Entry 7VTN (electron microscopy, 3.38 A resolution); this record covers chains A and B of the 3 polymer chains in the assembly.

[Chain A]
Name: Cas13bt3
From: Planctomycetes bacterium
UniProt: A0A660UUL5 (A0A660UUL5_9BACT); residues 1-775 here = UniProt positions 1-775
Chain sequence (777 residues; row label = number of the first residue in the row; numbers below 1 keep their minus sign (Gly-1 is residue -1)):
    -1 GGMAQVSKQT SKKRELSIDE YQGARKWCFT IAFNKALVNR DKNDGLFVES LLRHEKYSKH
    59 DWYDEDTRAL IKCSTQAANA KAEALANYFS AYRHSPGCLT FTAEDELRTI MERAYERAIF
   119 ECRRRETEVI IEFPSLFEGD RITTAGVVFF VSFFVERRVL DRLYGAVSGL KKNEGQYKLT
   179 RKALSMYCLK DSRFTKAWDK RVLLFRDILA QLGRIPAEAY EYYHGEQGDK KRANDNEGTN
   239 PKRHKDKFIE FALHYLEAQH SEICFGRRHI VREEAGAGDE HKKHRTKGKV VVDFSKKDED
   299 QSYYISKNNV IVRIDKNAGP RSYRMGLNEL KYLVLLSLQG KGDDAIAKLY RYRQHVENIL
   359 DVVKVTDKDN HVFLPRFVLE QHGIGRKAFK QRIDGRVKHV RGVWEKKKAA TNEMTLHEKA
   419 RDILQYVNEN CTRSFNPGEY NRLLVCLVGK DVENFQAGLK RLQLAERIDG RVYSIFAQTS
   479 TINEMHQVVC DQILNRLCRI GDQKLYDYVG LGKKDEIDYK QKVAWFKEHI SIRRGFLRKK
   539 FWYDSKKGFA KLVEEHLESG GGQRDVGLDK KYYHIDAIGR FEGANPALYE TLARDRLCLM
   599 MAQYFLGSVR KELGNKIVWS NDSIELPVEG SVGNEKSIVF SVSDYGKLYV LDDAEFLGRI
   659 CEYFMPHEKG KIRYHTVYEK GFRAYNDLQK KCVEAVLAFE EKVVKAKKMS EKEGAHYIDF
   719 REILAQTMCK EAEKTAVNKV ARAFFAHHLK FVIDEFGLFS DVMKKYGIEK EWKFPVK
Unresolved in the structure: -1 to 13, 222-237, 270-287, 626-634, 703-729
Sequence notes: expression tag (-1 to 0); engineered mutation Ala84 (Arg in A0A660UUL5), Ala89 (His in A0A660UUL5), Ala739 (Arg in A0A660UUL5), Ala744 (His in A0A660UUL5)
What the authors report for this chain:
  - conformationally variable residues: Ala582 to Arg608
  - mutagenesis - K645A: decreased catalytic activity with target RNA
  - mutagenesis - E172R, E172R/E297F, E297F: increased catalytic activity with target RNA
  - mutagenesis - E172R/E297F: increased signaling

[Chain B]
Molecule: crRNA
Sequence (61 nucleotides; each row starts with the number of its first residue; numbers below 1 keep their minus sign (G-24 is residue -24)):
   -24 GCUUGGCAAC CAUUCAAAUA UGUAUGCUGG AGCAGCCCCC GAUUUGUGGG GUGAUUACAG
    36 C
Unresolved in the structure: -24 to -20

[Chain A / chain B interface]
Contacting residue pairs - 109 pairs, chain A then chain B:
  Arg212(A) with C-10(B), sugar contact
  Val290(A) with A32(B), sugar contact
  Tyr302(A) with U31(B), sugar contact; A32(B), hydrogen bond to the phosphate
  Ser304(A) with U31(B), hydrogen bond to the phosphate
  Lys305(A) with G10(B), hydrogen bond to the sugar; U30(B), phosphate contact
  Asn306(A) with G10(B), phosphate contact; C11(B), hydrogen bond to the phosphate
  Asn307(A) with A9(B), hydrogen bond to the sugar; G10(B), hydrogen bond to the sugar
  Ile309(A) with A32(B), base contact
  Ser320(A) with A32(B), base contact
  Tyr321(A) with A32(B), base contact
  Arg322(A) with C8(B), base contact; A9(B), hydrogen bond to the base; A32(B), salt bridge to the phosphate
  Gly324(A) with A9(B), sugar contact; G10(B), sugar contact
  Asn326(A) with G10(B), phosphate contact
  Lys329(A) with U20(B), hydrogen bond to the base
  Tyr330(A) with G21(B), hydrogen bond to the phosphate
  Tyr350(A) with C8(B), hydrogen bond to the sugar
  Val370(A) with C8(B), sugar contact; U22(B), base contact
  Phe371(A) with C8(B), sugar contact; U22(B), base contact
  Leu372(A) with C8(B), sugar contact
  Pro373(A) with G7(B), phosphate contact; C8(B), phosphate contact
  Arg374(A) with G7(B), sugar contact; C8(B), salt bridge to the phosphate; U27(B), hydrogen bond to the base
  Phe375(A) with A6(B), phosphate contact; G7(B), hydrogen bond to the phosphate
  Lys385(A) with G26(B), salt bridge to the phosphate
  Gln389(A) with G26(B), hydrogen bond to the phosphate
  Gly393(A) with U27(B), phosphate contact
  Arg394(A) with G7(B), base contact; U27(B), salt bridge to the phosphate; G28(B), hydrogen bond to the sugar
  His397(A) with U27(B), hydrogen bond to the phosphate
  Val398(A) with G28(B), base contact
  Trp402(A) with G28(B), hydrogen bond to the base
  Gln423(A) with C2(B), hydrogen bond to the phosphate
  Asn426(A) with G1(B), hydrogen bond to the phosphate; C2(B), sugar contact
  Ser432(A) with C2(B), sugar contact
  Phe433(A) with G1(B), hydrogen bond to the sugar
  Pro435(A) with G1(B), base contact
  Tyr438(A) with U0(B), sugar contact; G1(B), sugar contact
  Asn439(A) with U0(B), base contact
  Leu442(A) with U0(B), base contact
  Tyr506(A) with G28(B), hydrogen bond to the base
  Val507(A) with G28(B), sugar contact
  Gly508(A) with G28(B), sugar contact
  Lys511(A) with G5(B), phosphate contact
  Asp513(A) with G4(B), hydrogen bond to the sugar; G5(B), phosphate contact
  Ile515(A) with G4(B), sugar contact; G5(B), sugar contact
  Lys520(A) with G5(B), hydrogen bond to the phosphate; A6(B), salt bridge to the phosphate
  Trp523(A) with G5(B), base contact; A6(B), sugar contact; C33(B), hydrogen bond to the sugar
  Phe524(A) with C8(B), base contact
  Glu526(A) with A32(B), base contact
  His527(A) with C8(B), base contact; A32(B), base contact; C33(B), sugar contact
  Ile528(A) with C8(B), base contact; A32(B), hydrogen bond to the base
  Ser529(A) with C8(B), hydrogen bond to the base; A9(B), sugar contact
  Ile530(A) with C8(B), sugar contact; A9(B), sugar contact
  Arg531(A) with C8(B), hydrogen bond to the sugar; A9(B), salt bridge to the phosphate
  Arg532(A) with A9(B), sugar contact; G10(B), salt bridge to the phosphate; C11(B), salt bridge to the phosphate; U22(B), base contact
  Gly533(A) with U22(B), phosphate contact
  Phe534(A) with U22(B), base contact
  Arg536(A) with G21(B), salt bridge to the phosphate; U22(B), phosphate contact
  Lys537(A) with U22(B), hydrogen bond to the base
  Gly546(A) with G21(B), phosphate contact
  Phe547(A) with U20(B), sugar contact; G21(B), hydrogen bond to the phosphate
  Lys549(A) with U18(B), hydrogen bond to the sugar; U19(B), salt bridge to the phosphate
  His572(A) with U19(B), base contact
  Arg578(A) with U18(B), salt bridge to the phosphate; U19(B), hydrogen bond to the base
  Phe579(A) with A17(B), stacking on the base; U18(B), phosphate contact; U19(B), sugar contact
  Pro584(A) with U19(B), base contact
  Ala585(A) with U20(B), base contact
  Tyr587(A) with U18(B), hydrogen bond to the sugar; U19(B), stacking on the base
  Glu588(A) with U20(B), hydrogen bond to the sugar
  Arg592(A) with U20(B), base contact
  Val640(A) with U-12(B), sugar contact
  Lys645(A) with U-12(B), sugar contact; U-11(B), salt bridge to the phosphate
Interface residues without a listed pair, chain A (81 interface residues in all): Glu172, Pro239, His242, Met323, Leu325, Asp367, His415, Glu427, Gly510, Asn583, Gly644
Interface residues without a listed pair, chain B (29 interface residues in all): C-14, A-9

[Summary]
The interface between chain A and chain B involves 81 residues on one side and 29 on the other, with 32
hydrogen bonds, 12 salt bridges and 2 aromatic stacking contacts. Polar contacts include Arg322(A)-A9(B),
Lys329(A)-U20(B) and Arg374(A)-U27(B). From the paper: E172R, E172R/E297F and E297F of chain A increase
catalytic activity with target RNA; conformational variability at Ala582(A).
Chain A is Cas13bt3 (Planctomycetes bacterium) and chain B is crRNA; the structure, Cryo-EM structure of the
Cas13bt3-crRNA-target RNA ternary complex, was determined by electron microscopy together with 7VTI from the
same study.
